Entry 6Z9E (electron microscopy, 1.55 A resolution); this record covers chains 1 and F of the 24 polymer chains in the assembly.

Chain 1 (and F):
Protein: Ferritin heavy chain
From: Homo sapiens
Notes: EC 1.16.3.1; chain F of this document is another copy of the same molecule, construct and numbering; everything in this record applies to it too
Reference sequence: P02794 (FRIH_HUMAN); residues 0-182 here correspond to UniProt positions 1-183 (UniProt number = residue number + 1)
Amino-acid sequence (183 residues; each row starts with the number of its first residue; numbering starts at 0):
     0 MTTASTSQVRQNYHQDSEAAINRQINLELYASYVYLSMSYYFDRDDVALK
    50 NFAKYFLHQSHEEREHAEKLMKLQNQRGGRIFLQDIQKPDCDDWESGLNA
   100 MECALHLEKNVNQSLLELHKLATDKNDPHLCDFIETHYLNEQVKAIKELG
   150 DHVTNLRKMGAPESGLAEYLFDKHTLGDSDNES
Unresolved in the structure: 0-3, 177-182
Differences from the reference sequence: conflict Gln-86 (Lys87 in P02794)
Modified residues: Cys-90 (S-oxy cysteine; CSX)
Metal / ion sites: Na+ site 1: Glu-27, Glu-62; Na+ site 2: Asp-131, Glu-134 (shared with 2 residues of chain E; 2 residues of chain Y)
Swiss-Prot annotation at these positions:
  - binding site (Fe cation): Glu-27, Glu-62, His-65, Glu-107, Gln-141
  - site: Arg-22 (Essential for association with cargo receptor NCOA4)
  - modified residue: Met-0 (N-acetylmethionine), Thr-1 (N-acetylthreonine), Ser-178 (Phosphoserine), Ser-182 (Phosphoserine)

Interface between chain 1 and chain F:
Pairs across the interface (66):
  Ser-6(1) / Asp-44(F)  hydrogen bond
  Gln-7(1) / Asp-44(F)  hydrogen bond
  Val-8(1) / Asp-44(F)
  Leu-28(1) / Tyr-32(F)  hydrophobic
  Ser-31(1) / Arg-63(F)  hydrogen bond
  Tyr-32(1) / Leu-28(F)  hydrophobic
  Tyr-32(1) / Leu-82(F)
  Tyr-32(1) / Gln-83(F)  hydrogen bond (side chain-backbone)
  Tyr-32(1) / Ile-85(F)
  Leu-35(1) / Arg-63(F)
  Leu-35(1) / Glu-67(F)
  Leu-35(1) / Met-70(F)  hydrophobic
  Ser-36(1) / Leu-82(F)
  Tyr-39(1) / Glu-67(F)  hydrogen bond (side chain-backbone)
  Tyr-39(1) / Met-70(F)  hydrophobic
  Tyr-39(1) / Lys-71(F)
  Tyr-39(1) / Asn-74(F)  hydrogen bond (backbone-side chain)
  Tyr-39(1) / Ile-80(F)  hydrophobic
  Asp-42(1) / Asn-74(F)  hydrogen bond
  Arg-43(1) / Asn-74(F)
  Arg-43(1) / Arg-79(F)
  Asp-44(1) / Ser-6(F)  hydrogen bond
  Asp-44(1) / Gln-7(F)  hydrogen bond
  Asp-44(1) / Val-8(F)
  Asp-44(1) / Arg-79(F)  salt bridge
  Asp-45(1) / Arg-79(F)  salt bridge
  Leu-56(1) / Glu-67(F)
  Ser-59(1) / Arg-63(F)  hydrogen bond
  His-60(1) / Arg-63(F)
  His-60(1) / Glu-67(F)  salt bridge
  Arg-63(1) / Ser-31(F)  hydrogen bond
  Arg-63(1) / Leu-35(F)
  Arg-63(1) / Ser-59(F)  hydrogen bond
  Arg-63(1) / His-60(F)
  Arg-63(1) / Arg-63(F)
  Glu-67(1) / Leu-35(F)
  Glu-67(1) / Tyr-39(F)  hydrogen bond (backbone-side chain)
  Glu-67(1) / Leu-56(F)
  Glu-67(1) / His-60(F)  salt bridge
  Met-70(1) / Leu-35(F)  hydrophobic
  Met-70(1) / Tyr-39(F)  hydrophobic
  Lys-71(1) / Tyr-39(F)
  Asn-74(1) / Tyr-39(F)  hydrogen bond (side chain-backbone)
  Asn-74(1) / Asp-42(F)  hydrogen bond
  Asn-74(1) / Arg-43(F)
  Arg-79(1) / Arg-43(F)
  Arg-79(1) / Asp-44(F)  salt bridge
  Arg-79(1) / Asp-45(F)  salt bridge
  Ile-80(1) / Tyr-39(F)  hydrophobic
  Phe-81(1) / Asp-91(F)
  Leu-82(1) / Tyr-32(F)
  Leu-82(1) / Ser-36(F)
  Leu-82(1) / Lys-87(F)
  Gln-83(1) / Tyr-32(F)  hydrogen bond (backbone-side chain)
  Gln-83(1) / Lys-87(F)
  Asp-84(1) / Ile-85(F)
  Asp-84(1) / Gln-86(F)
  Asp-84(1) / Lys-87(F)  hydrogen bond (side chain-backbone)
  Ile-85(1) / Tyr-32(F)
  Ile-85(1) / Asp-84(F)
  Ile-85(1) / Ile-85(F)  hydrogen bond (backbone-backbone)
  Gln-86(1) / Asp-84(F)
  Lys-87(1) / Leu-82(F)
  Lys-87(1) / Gln-83(F)
  Lys-87(1) / Asp-84(F)  hydrogen bond (backbone-side chain)
  Asp-91(1) / Phe-81(F)
Interface residues without a listed pair, chain 1 (34 interface residues in all): Asn-25, Gly-77, Pro-88
Interface residues without a listed pair, chain F (34 interface residues in all): Asn-25, Gly-77, Pro-88

Overview:
Chain 1 and chain F each contribute 34 residues to their interface, with 19 hydrogen bonds and 6 salt bridges.
Polar contacts include Asp-44(1)/Arg-79(F), Asp-45(1)/Arg-79(F) and His-60(1)/Glu-67(F). Glu-27(1) and
Glu-62(1) coordinate Na+ site 1. Curated annotation (UniProt) lists 5 Fe cation-binding residues on chain 1.
Both chains are Ferritin heavy chain (Homo sapiens). Entry 6Z9E (1.55 A structure of human apoferritin
obtained from data subset of Titan Mono-BCOR microscope) was determined by electron microscopy (same
publication as 7A6A, 7A6B, 6Z6U and 6Z9F).
